PDB entry 8JWW | electron microscopy, 3.50 A resolution | chains Z and IA of the 35 polymer chains in the assembly

== Chain Z ==
Protein: Capsid protein G8P
Organism: Enterobacteria phage M13
UniProtKB: P69541 (CAPSD_BPM13); residues 1-50 here correspond to UniProt positions 24-73 (UniProt number = residue number + 23)
Chain sequence (50 residues; row label = number of the first residue in the row):
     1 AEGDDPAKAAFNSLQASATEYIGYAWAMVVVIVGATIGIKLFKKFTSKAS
Disordered / not traced: 1-4

== Chain IA ==
Protein: Tail virion protein G7P
Organism: Enterobacteria phage M13
UniProtKB: P69535 (G7P_BPM13); residue numbers follow UniProt; this construct covers 1-33
Chain sequence (33 residues; each row starts with the number of its first residue):
     1 MEQVADFDTIYQAMIQISVVLCFALGIIAGGQR
Disordered / not traced: 1-4

== Interface between chain Z and chain IA ==
Pairs across the interface (10):
  Pro6(Z) with Tyr11(IA), hydrophobic; Ile15(IA), hydrophobic
  Ala7(Z) with Ile15(IA), hydrophobic
  Ala10(Z) with Val19(IA), hydrophobic
  Leu14(Z) with Val19(IA); Val20(IA), hydrophobic; Phe23(IA), hydrophobic
  Ala18(Z) with Phe23(IA), hydrophobic
  Tyr21(Z) with Phe23(IA), hydrophobic; Ile27(IA)
Interface residues without a listed pair, chain IA (7 interface residues in all): Gln16

== In short ==
Chain Z and chain IA form an interface of 6 and 7 residues respectively.
Here chain Z is Capsid protein G8P and chain IA is Tail virion protein G7P, both from Enterobacteria phage
M13. Entry 8JWW (top segment of the bacteriophage M13 mini variant) was determined by electron microscopy.
